PDB entry 5HIA | X-ray diffraction, 1.77 A resolution | chains B and D of the 4 polymer chains in the assembly

== Chain B (and D) ==
Protein: Hypoxanthine-guanine phosphoribosyltransferase
Source organism: Homo sapiens
Notes: EC 2.4.2.8; chain D of this document is another copy of the same molecule, construct and numbering; everything in this record applies to it too
UniProtKB: P00492 (HPRT_HUMAN); residues 0-217 here correspond to UniProt positions 1-218 (UniProt number = residue number + 1)
Amino-acid sequence (224 residues; numbered -6 to 217; the number before each row is that of its first residue; numbers below 1 keep their minus sign (His-6 is residue -6)):
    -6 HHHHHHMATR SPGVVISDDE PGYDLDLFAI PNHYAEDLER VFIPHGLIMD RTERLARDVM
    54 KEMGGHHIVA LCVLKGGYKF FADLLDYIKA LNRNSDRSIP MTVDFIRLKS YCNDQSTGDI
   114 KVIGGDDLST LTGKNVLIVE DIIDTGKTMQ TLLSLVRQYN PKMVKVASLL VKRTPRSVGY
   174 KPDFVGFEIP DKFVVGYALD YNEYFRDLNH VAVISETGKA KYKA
Disordered / not traced: -6 to 2, 103-113 (chain D: -6 to 3, 103-111)
Sequence notes: expression tag (-6 to -1); engineered mutation Ala22 (Cys23 in P00492), Ala205 (Cys206 in P00492)
Ion coordination: Mg2+ site 1: Glu133, Asp134; Mg2+ site 2: Asp193 (together with YPG)
Ligand contacts: YPG ([3-[(3R,4R)-3-(2-azanyl-6-oxidanylidene-1H-purin-9-yl)-4-[(2S)-2-oxidanyl-2-phosphono-ethoxy]pyrrolidin-1-y l]-3-oxidanylidene-propyl]phosphonic acid): Leu67, Lys68, Gly69, Glu133, Asp134, Ile135, Ile136, Asp137, Thr138, Gly139, Lys140, Thr141, Lys165, Lys185, Phe186, Val187, Leu192, Asp193, Arg199
Curated features (UniProtKB/Swiss-Prot):
  - active site: Asp137 (Proton acceptor)
  - binding site (GMP): Lys68, Glu133 to Thr141, Lys165, Lys185 to Val187, Asp193
  - binding site (Mg(2+)): Asp193
  - modified residue: Ala1 (N-acetylalanine), Lys102 (N6-acetyllysine), Thr141 (Phosphothreonine)
  - cross-link: Lys114 (Glycyl lysine isopeptide (Lys-Gly) (interchain with G-Cter in SUMO1))

== Interface between chain B and chain D ==
Contacting residue pairs (60):
  Ala22(B) with Arg86(D)
  Ile23(B) with Arg86(D)
  Pro24(B) with Asn85(D); Arg86(D)
  Asn25(B) with Asn85(D); Asp89(D); Ser91(D)
  His26(B) with Ser91(D), hydrogen bond; Ile92(D); Pro93(D)
  His60(B) with Tyr197(D)
  Leu67(B) with Leu67(D), hydrophobic; Phe98(D), hydrophobic
  Lys68(B) with Val96(D), hydrogen bond (side chain-backbone); Asp97(D), salt bridge; Asp119(D), salt bridge
  Tyr71(B) with Leu78(D); Phe98(D), hydrophobic
  Lys72(B) with Asp79(D), salt bridge; Lys82(D)
  Asp79(B) with Lys72(D), salt bridge
  Lys82(B) with Asp200(D); Leu201(D)
  Asn85(B) with Pro24(D); Asn25(D)
  Arg86(B) with Ala22(D); Ile23(D); Pro24(D); Asn202(D)
  Asp89(B) with Asn25(D)
  Arg90(B) with Asn25(D), hydrogen bond
  Ser91(B) with Asn25(D), hydrogen bond (side chain-backbone); His26(D), hydrogen bond
  Ile92(B) with His26(D)
  Pro93(B) with His26(D); Asp200(D)
  Met94(B) with Asp200(D), hydrogen bond (backbone-side chain)
  Thr95(B) with Glu196(D)
  Val96(B) with Lys68(D), hydrogen bond (backbone-side chain); Arg199(D)
  Asp97(B) with Lys68(D), salt bridge; Arg100(D), salt bridge
  Phe98(B) with Leu67(D), hydrophobic; Tyr71(D), hydrophobic
  Arg100(B) with Asp97(D), salt bridge; Gly118(D); Asp119(D), salt bridge
  Ile116(B) with Gly117(D)
  Gly117(B) with Arg100(D), hydrogen bond (backbone-side chain); Ile116(D)
  Gly118(B) with Arg100(D)
  Asp119(B) with Lys68(D), salt bridge; Arg100(D), salt bridge
  Glu196(B) with Thr95(D)
  Tyr197(B) with His60(D)
  Arg199(B) with Val96(D)
  Asp200(B) with Lys82(D); Pro93(D); Met94(D), hydrogen bond (side chain-backbone)
  Asn202(B) with Arg86(D)
Interface residues without a listed pair, chain B (39 interface residues in all): Phe74, Ala75, Leu78, Asn87, Leu201
Interface residues without a listed pair, chain D (39 interface residues in all): Tyr27, Phe74, Ala75, Asn87

== Overview ==
The chain B/chain D interface involves 39 residues from each chain; the contacts include 9 hydrogen bonds and
10 salt bridges. Polar pairs include Lys68(B)-Asp97(D), Lys68(B)-Asp119(D) and Lys72(B)-Asp79(D). Ligands of
chain B: compound YPG.
Both chains are Hypoxanthine-guanine phosphoribosyltransferase (Homo sapiens). Entry 5HIA (Human
hypoxanthine-guanine phosphoribosyltransferase in complex with
[3R,4R]-4-guanin-9-yl-3-((S)-2-hydroxy-2-phosphonoethyl)oxy-1-N-(phosphonopropionyl)pyrrolidine) was
determined by X-ray diffraction (same publication as 6BO7 and 6BNJ).
